1LZG - chain A; structure by X-ray diffraction, 1.80 A resolution.

Chain A:
Name: Hen egg white lysozyme
Organism: Gallus gallus
Notes: EC 3.2.1.17
Reference sequence: P00698 (LYC_CHICK); residues 1-129 here correspond to UniProt positions 19-147 (UniProt number = residue number + 18)
Sequence (129 residues; each row starts with the number of its first residue):
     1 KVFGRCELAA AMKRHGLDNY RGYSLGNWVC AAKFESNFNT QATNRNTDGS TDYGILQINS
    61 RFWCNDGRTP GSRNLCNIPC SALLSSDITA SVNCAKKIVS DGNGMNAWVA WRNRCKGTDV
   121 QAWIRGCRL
Sequence notes: conflict Phe-62 (Trp80 in P00698)
Cystine bridges: Cys-6/Cys-127, Cys-30/Cys-115, Cys-64/Cys-80, Cys-76/Cys-94
UniProt features mapped onto this chain:
  - active site: Glu-35, Asp-52
  - binding site (substrate): Asp-101

Overview:
UniProt lists active-site residues Glu-35 and Asp-52 and substrate-binding residue Asp-101.
Chain A is Hen egg white lysozyme (Gallus gallus); the structure, Dissection of protein-carbohydrate
interactions in mutant hen egg-white lysozyme complexes and their hydrolytic activity, was determined by X-ray
diffraction, deposited together with 1LZA, 1LZB, 1LZC, 1LZD and 1LZE.
